7PLD - chain A; structure by X-ray diffraction, 1.70 A resolution.

Chain A:
Name: Smp-30/Cgr1 family protein
From: Caulobacter vibrioides (strain ATCC 19089 / CB15)
Notes: EC 3.1.1.68
Reference sequence: Q9A9Z1 (Q9A9Z1_CAUVC); residues 3-290 here correspond to UniProt positions 2-289 (UniProt number = residue number - 1)
Sequence (290 residues; each row starts with the number of its first residue):
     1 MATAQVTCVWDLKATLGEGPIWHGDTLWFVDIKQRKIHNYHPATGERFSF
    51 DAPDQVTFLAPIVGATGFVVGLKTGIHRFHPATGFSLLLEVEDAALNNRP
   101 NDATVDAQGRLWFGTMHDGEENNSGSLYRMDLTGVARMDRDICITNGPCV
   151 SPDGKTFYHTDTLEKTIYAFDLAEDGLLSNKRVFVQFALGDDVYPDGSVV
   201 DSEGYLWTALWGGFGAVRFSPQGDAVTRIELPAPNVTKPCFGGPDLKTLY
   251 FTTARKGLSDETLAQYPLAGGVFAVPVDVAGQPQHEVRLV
Disordered / not traced: 1-3
Differences from the reference sequence: initiating methionine (1); expression tag (2)
UniProt features mapped onto this chain:
  - active site: D196 (Proton donor/acceptor)
  - binding site (Fe(2+)): E18, N146, D196
  - binding site (D-xylono-1,5-lactone): R99, N101, E120, N146
Ion coordination: Fe2+: E18, N146, D196
Small-molecule neighbours: (R)-4-hydroxy-2-pyrrolidone (7UK): E120, I144, T162, L163, Y194, D196, W211, K256
What the authors report for this chain:
  - Fe2+ coordination: E18, N146, D196
  - binding site for (R)-4-hydroxy-2-pyrrolidone: N101, D196, W211
  - specificity-determining residues: W28 (proposed by the authors, not directly observed)

In short:
Ligands of chain A: (R)-4-hydroxy-2-pyrrolidone. E18, N146 and D196 form the Fe2+ site. Curated annotation
(UniProt) lists active-site residue D196, 3 Fe2+-binding residues and 4 D-xylono-1,5-lactone-binding residues.
From the paper: a binding site for (R)-4-hydroxy-2-pyrrolidone at N101, D196 and W211; Fe2+ coordination by
E18, N146 and D196.
Chain A is Smp-30/Cgr1 family protein (Caulobacter vibrioides (strain ATCC 19089 / CB15)); the structure,
Caulobacter crescentus xylonolactonase with (R)-4-hydroxy-2-pyrrolidone, was determined by X-ray diffraction,
deposited together with 7PLB and 7PLC.
